PDB entry 8TW9 | electron microscopy, 3.60 A resolution | chains P and E of the 6 polymer chains in the assembly

# Chain P
Molecule: Primer DNA
Sequence (9 nucleotides; each row starts with the number of its first residue):
     1 TGTTGCTGC

# Chain E
Molecule: DNA polymerase epsilon catalytic subunit A
Organism: Saccharomyces cerevisiae
Notes: EC 2.7.7.7, 3.1.11.-
UniProtKB: P21951 (DPOE_YEAST); residue numbers follow UniProt; this construct covers 1-2222
Chain sequence (2222 residues; each row starts with the number of its first residue):
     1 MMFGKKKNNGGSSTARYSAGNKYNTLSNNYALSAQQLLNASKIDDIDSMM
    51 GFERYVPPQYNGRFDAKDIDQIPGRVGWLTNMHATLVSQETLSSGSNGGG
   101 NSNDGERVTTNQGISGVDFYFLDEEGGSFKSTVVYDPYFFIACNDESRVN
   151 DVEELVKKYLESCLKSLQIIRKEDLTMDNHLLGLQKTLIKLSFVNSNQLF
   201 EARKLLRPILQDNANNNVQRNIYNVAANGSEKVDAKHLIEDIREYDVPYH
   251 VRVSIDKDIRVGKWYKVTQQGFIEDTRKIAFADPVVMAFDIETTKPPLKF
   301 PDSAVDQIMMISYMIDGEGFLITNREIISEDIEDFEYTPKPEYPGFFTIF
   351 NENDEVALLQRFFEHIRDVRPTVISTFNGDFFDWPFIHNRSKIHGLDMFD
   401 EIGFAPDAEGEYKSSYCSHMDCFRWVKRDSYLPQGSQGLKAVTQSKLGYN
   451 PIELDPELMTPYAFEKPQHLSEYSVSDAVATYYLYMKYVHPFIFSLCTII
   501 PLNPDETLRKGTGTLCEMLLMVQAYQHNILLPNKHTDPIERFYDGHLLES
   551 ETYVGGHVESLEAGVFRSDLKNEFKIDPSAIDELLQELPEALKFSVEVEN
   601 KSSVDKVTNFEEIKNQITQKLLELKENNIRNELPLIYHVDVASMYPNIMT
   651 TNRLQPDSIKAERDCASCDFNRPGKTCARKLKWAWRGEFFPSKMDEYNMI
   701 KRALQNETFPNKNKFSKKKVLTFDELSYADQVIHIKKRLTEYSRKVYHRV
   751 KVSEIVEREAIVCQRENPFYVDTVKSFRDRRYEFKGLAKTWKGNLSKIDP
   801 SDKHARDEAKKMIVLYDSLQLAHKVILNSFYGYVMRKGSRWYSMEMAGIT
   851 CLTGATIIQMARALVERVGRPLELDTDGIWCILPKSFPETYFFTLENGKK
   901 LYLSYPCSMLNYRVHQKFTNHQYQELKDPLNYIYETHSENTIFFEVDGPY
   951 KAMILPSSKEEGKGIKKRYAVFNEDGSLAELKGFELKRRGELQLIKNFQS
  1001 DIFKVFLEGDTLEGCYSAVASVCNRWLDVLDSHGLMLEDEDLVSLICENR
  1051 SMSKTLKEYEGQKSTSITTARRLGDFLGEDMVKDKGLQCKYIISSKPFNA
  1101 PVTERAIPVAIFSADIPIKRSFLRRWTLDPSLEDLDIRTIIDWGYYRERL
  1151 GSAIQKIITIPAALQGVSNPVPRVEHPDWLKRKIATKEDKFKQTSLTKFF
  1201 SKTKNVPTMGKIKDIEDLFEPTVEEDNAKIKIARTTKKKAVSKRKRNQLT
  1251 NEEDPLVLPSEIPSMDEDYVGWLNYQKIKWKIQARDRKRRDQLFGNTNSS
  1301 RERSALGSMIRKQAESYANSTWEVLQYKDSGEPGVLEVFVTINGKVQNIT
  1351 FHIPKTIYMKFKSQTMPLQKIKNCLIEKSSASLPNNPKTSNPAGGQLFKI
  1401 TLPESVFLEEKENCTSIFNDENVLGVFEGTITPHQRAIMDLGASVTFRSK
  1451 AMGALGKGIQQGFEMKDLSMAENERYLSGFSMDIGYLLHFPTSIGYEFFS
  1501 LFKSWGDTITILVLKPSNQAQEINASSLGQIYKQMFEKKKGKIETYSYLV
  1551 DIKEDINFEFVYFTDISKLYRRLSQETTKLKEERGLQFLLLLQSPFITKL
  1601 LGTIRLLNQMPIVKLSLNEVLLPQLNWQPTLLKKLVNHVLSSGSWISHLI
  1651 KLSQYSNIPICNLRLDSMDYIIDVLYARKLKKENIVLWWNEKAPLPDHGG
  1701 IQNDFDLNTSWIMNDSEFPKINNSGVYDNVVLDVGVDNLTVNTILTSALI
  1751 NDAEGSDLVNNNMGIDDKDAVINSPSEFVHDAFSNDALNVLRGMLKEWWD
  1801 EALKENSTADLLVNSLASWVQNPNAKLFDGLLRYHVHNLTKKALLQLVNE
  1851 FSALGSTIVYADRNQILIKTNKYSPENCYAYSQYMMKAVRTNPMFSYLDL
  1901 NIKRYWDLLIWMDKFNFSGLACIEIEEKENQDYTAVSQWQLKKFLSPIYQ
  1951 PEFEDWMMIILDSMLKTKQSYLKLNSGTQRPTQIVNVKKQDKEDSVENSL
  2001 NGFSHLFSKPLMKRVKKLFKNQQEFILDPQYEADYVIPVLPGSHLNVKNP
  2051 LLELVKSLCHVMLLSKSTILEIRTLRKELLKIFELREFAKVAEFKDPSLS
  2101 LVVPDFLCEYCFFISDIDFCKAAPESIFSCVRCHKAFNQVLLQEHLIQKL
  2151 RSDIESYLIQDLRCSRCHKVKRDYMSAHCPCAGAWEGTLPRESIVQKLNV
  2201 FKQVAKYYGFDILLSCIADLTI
Unresolved in the structure: 1-18, 89-112, 217-233, 1078-1083, 1190-2222
Metal / ion sites: 4Fe-4S cluster Fe: Cys665, Cys668, Cys677
Small-molecule neighbours: 4Fe-4S cluster (SF4): Asp664, Cys665, Cys668, Phe670, Asn671, Cys677, Ala678, Cys763, Arg765
Curated features (UniProtKB/Swiss-Prot):
  - zinc finger: Cys2108 to Cys2133 (CysA-type)
  - motif: Cys2164 to Cys2181 (CysB motif)
  - binding site (Zn(2+)): Cys2108, Cys2111, Cys2130, Cys2133
  - binding site ([4Fe-4S] cluster): Cys2164, Cys2167, Cys2179, Cys2181
  - mutagenesis: Met644 (M644G: Increases rates of C-to-A transversion substitutions; M644I: In POL2-9; temperature-sensitive mutant), Pro710 (P710S: In POL2-18; temperature-sensitive mutant)

# Interface between chain P and chain E
Contacting residue pairs - 7 pairs, chain P then chain E:
  DT1(P) - Trp1179(E)  phosphate contact
  DG8(P) - Gln434(E)  phosphate contact
  DG8(P) - Arg988(E)  sugar contact
  DC9(P) - Pro433(E)  phosphate contact
  DC9(P) - Gln434(E)  hydrogen bond to the phosphate
  DC9(P) - Gly435(E)  phosphate contact
  DC9(P) - Arg988(E)  salt bridge to the phosphate
Also at the interface, not in a pair above, chain P (4 interface residues in all): DT4
Also at the interface, not in a pair above, chain E (7 interface residues in all): Lys751, Lys967

# In short
The interface between chain P and chain E involves 4 residues on one side and 7 on the other; the contacts
include 1 hydrogen bond and 1 salt bridge. Polar contacts include DC9(P)-Gln434(E) and DC9(P)-Arg988(E). Bound
to chain E: 4Fe-4S cluster.
Here chain P is Primer DNA and chain E is DNA polymerase epsilon catalytic subunit A (Saccharomyces
cerevisiae). Entry 8TW9 (Cryo-EM structure of S. cerevisiae PolE-Ctf18-8-1-DNA) was determined by electron
microscopy (same publication as 9B8R, 8TW7, 8TW8, 8TWA and 8TWB).
